8J4T - chains A and D of the 8 polymer chains in the assembly; structure by electron microscopy, 3.60 A resolution.

# Chain A (and D)
Name: Endonuclease GajA
From: Bacillus cereus VD045
Notes: chain D of this document is another copy of the same molecule, construct and numbering; everything in this record applies to it too
UniProtKB: J8H9C1 (GAJA_BACC6); residue numbers follow UniProt; this construct covers 1-578
Chain sequence (598 residues; each row starts with the number of its first residue; numbers below 1 keep their minus sign (Met-19 is residue -19)):
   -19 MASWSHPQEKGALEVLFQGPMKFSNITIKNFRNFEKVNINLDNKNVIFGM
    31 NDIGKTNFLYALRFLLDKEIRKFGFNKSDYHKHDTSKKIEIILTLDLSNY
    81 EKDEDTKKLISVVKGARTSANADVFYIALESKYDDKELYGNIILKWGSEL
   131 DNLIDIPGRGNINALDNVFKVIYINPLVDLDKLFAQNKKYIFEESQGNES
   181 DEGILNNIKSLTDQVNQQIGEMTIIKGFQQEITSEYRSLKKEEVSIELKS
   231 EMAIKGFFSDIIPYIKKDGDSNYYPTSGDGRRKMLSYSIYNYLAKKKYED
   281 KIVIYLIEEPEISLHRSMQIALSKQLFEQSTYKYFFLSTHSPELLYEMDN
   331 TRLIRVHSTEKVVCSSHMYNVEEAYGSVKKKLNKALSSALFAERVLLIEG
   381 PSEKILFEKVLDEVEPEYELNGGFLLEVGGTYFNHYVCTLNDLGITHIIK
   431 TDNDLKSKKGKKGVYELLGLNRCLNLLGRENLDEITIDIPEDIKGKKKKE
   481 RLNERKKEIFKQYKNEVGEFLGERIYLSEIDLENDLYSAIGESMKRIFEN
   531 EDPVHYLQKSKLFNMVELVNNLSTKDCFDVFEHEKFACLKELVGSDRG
Unresolved in the structure: -19 to -2, 157-262, 576-578
Construct notes: initiating methionine (-19); expression tag (-18 to 0)
Swiss-Prot annotation at these positions:
  - binding site (ATP): Asp32 to Thr36
  - binding site (a divalent metal cation): Glu379, Glu383, Asp463, Glu464, Glu513
  - site (Interaction with GajB): Lys94, Arg97
What the authors report for this chain:
  - catalytic residues: Glu379, Glu383, Asp432, Asp434, Asp511
  - specificity-determining residues: Lys436 to Lys442
  - mutagenesis - K436A/K438A/K439A/K441A/K442A: increased catalytic activity
  - mutagenesis - K474A/K476A/K477A/K478A/K479A, R481A/R485A/K487A/K491A: unchanged catalytic activity

# Interface between chain A and chain D
Contacting residue pairs - 28 pairs, chain A then chain D:
  Lys48(A) - Glu117(D)  salt bridge
  Arg51(A) - Asn141(D)
  Lys52(A) - Lys52(D)
  Lys52(A) - Asn141(D)
  Glu117(A) - Lys48(D)  salt bridge
  Glu117(A) - Ile142(D)
  Tyr119(A) - Asn141(D)
  Tyr119(A) - Ile142(D)  hydrophobic
  Asn121(A) - Arg139(D)  hydrogen bond (side chain-backbone)
  Asn121(A) - Gly140(D)
  Asn121(A) - Asn141(D)  hydrogen bond (side chain-backbone)
  Asn121(A) - Ile142(D)  hydrogen bond (side chain-backbone)
  Ile122(A) - Gly140(D)
  Ile122(A) - Asn141(D)
  Ile123(A) - Arg139(D)
  Arg139(A) - Asn121(D)  hydrogen bond (backbone-side chain)
  Arg139(A) - Ile123(D)
  Gly140(A) - Asn121(D)
  Gly140(A) - Ile122(D)
  Asn141(A) - Arg51(D)
  Asn141(A) - Lys52(D)
  Asn141(A) - Tyr119(D)
  Asn141(A) - Asn121(D)  hydrogen bond (backbone-side chain)
  Asn141(A) - Ile122(D)
  Ile142(A) - Glu117(D)
  Ile142(A) - Tyr119(D)  hydrophobic
  Ile142(A) - Asn121(D)  hydrogen bond (backbone-side chain)
  Lys281(A) - Glu117(D)
Interface residues without a listed pair, chain A (16 interface residues in all): Phe53, Lys116, Asp146
Interface residues without a listed pair, chain D (16 interface residues in all): Phe53, Lys116, Asp146, Lys281

# Overview
Chain A and chain D each contribute 16 residues to their interface, with 6 hydrogen bonds and 2 salt bridges.
Polar contacts include Lys48(A)-Glu117(D), Asn121(A)-Arg139(D) and Asn121(A)-Asn141(D). From the paper:
catalytic residues Glu379(A), Glu383(A) and Asp432(A) among others; K436A/K438A/K439A/K441A/K442A of chain A
increase catalytic activity; 3 substitutions were tested in all.
Both chains are Endonuclease GajA (Bacillus cereus VD045). Entry 8J4T (GajA-GajB complex) was determined by
electron microscopy.
